6FBF - chains A and B of the 3 polymer chains in the assembly; structure by X-ray diffraction, 2.00 A resolution.

Chain A:
Name: DNA polymerase I, thermostable
Organism: Thermus aquaticus
Notes: EC 2.7.7.7
UniProt: P19821 (DPO1_THEAQ); residues 293-832 here = UniProt positions 293-832
Amino-acid sequence (541 residues; each row starts with the number of its first residue):
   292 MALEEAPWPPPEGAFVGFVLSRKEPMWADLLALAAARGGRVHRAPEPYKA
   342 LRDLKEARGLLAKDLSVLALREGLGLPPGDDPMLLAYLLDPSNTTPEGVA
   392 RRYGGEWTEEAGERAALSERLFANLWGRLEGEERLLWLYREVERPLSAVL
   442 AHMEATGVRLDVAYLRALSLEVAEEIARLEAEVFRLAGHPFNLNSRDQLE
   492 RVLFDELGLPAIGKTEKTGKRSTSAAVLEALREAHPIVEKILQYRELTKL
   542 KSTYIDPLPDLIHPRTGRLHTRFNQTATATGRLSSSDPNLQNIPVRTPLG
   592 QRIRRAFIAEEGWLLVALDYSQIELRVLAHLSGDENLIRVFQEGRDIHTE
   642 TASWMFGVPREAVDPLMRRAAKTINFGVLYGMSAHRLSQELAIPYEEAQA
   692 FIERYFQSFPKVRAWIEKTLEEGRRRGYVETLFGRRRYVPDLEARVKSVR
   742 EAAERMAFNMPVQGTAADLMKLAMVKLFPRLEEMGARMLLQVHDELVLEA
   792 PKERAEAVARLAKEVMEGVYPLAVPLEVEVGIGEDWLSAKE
Unresolved in the structure: 292-293, 832
Differences from the reference sequence: initiating methionine (292)
Metal / ion sites: Mn2+ site 1: Asp-610, Asp-785 (together with XG4) (shared with DC112(B) of chain B); Mn2+ site 2: Asp-610, Tyr-611, Asp-785 (together with XG4)
Residues lining bound ligands: XG4 (2'-deoxy-5'-O-[(R)-hydroxy{[(R)-hydroxy(phosphonooxy)phosphoryl]amino}phosphoryl]guanosine): Arg-573, Asp-610, Tyr-611, Ser-612, Gln-613, Ile-614, Glu-615, His-639, Arg-659, Arg-660, Lys-663, Thr-664, Phe-667, Tyr-671, Asp-785
Reported in the primary citation:
  - Mn2+ coordination: Asp-610, Tyr-611, Asp-785
  - binding site for the 12-nt DNA strand (chain B): Lys-505, Ser-513, Ser-515
  - binding site for XG4: Arg-660, Lys-663
  - conformationally variable residues (side-chain flip): Arg-660, Lys-663
  - catalytic residues: Lys-663 (citing earlier work)

Chain B:
Molecule: 12-nt DNA strand
Sequence (12 nucleotides; row label = number of the first residue in the row):
   101 GACCAGCAXCGC
Modified / non-standard residues: D4B ([(2R,3S,5R)-5-[4-azanyl-5-[2-(4-ethynylphenyl)ethynyl]-2-oxidanylidene-pyrimidin-1-yl]-3-oxidanyl-oxolan-2-yl]methyl dihydrogen phosphate) at position 109
Metal / ion sites: Mn2+: DC112 (together with XG4) (shared with Asp-610(A), Asp-785(A) of chain A)

Chain A / chain B interface:
Pairs across the interface - 35 pairs, chain A then chain B:
  Arg-487(A) / DC107(B)  hydrogen bond to the phosphate
  Arg-487(A) / DA108(B)  salt bridge to the phosphate
  Lys-505(A) / D4B_109(B)  base contact
  Thr-506(A) / DC107(B)  hydrogen bond to the phosphate
  Thr-506(A) / DA108(B)  phosphate contact
  Glu-507(A) / DC107(B)  phosphate contact
  Lys-508(A) / DG106(B)  phosphate contact
  Lys-508(A) / DC107(B)  hydrogen bond to the phosphate
  Thr-509(A) / DG106(B)  phosphate contact
  Thr-509(A) / DC107(B)  hydrogen bond to the phosphate
  Ser-513(A) / DA108(B)  hydrogen bond to the phosphate
  Thr-514(A) / DA108(B)  hydrogen bond to the phosphate
  Ser-515(A) / DA108(B)  phosphate contact
  Ser-515(A) / D4B_109(B)  phosphate contact
  Ala-516(A) / D4B_109(B)  hydrogen bond to the phosphate
  Arg-536(A) / DA108(B)  hydrogen bond to the phosphate
  Arg-536(A) / D4B_109(B)  salt bridge to the phosphate
  Lys-540(A) / D4B_109(B)  base contact
  Lys-540(A) / DC110(B)  sugar contact
  Leu-541(A) / DC110(B)  sugar contact
  Tyr-545(A) / DC110(B)  sugar contact
  Arg-573(A) / DC112(B)  hydrogen bond to the base
  Asn-583(A) / DC110(B)  hydrogen bond to the base
  Asn-583(A) / DG111(B)  sugar contact
  Ile-584(A) / DG111(B)  sugar contact
  Pro-585(A) / DC110(B)  phosphate contact
  Pro-585(A) / DG111(B)  phosphate contact
  Val-586(A) / DG111(B)  hydrogen bond to the phosphate
  Arg-587(A) / DG111(B)  hydrogen bond to the phosphate
  Arg-595(A) / DG111(B)  phosphate contact
  Arg-595(A) / DC112(B)  salt bridge to the phosphate
  Arg-660(A) / DC112(B)  base contact
  Val-783(A) / DC112(B)  sugar contact
  His-784(A) / DC112(B)  sugar contact
  Asp-785(A) / DC112(B)  phosphate contact
Also at the interface, not in a pair above, chain A (29 interface residues in all): Gly-510, Glu-537, Gln-582, Asp-610

In short:
The interface between chain A and chain B involves 29 residues on one side and 7 on the other; the contacts
include 12 hydrogen bonds and 3 salt bridges. Among the polar pairs are Arg-573(A)/DC112(B),
Asn-583(A)/DC110(B) and Arg-487(A)/DC107(B). The paper reports the catalytic residue Lys-663(A); a binding
site for the 12-nt DNA strand (chain B) at Lys-505(A), Ser-513(A) and Ser-515(A).
Here chain A is DNA polymerase I, thermostable (Thermus aquaticus) and chain B is a 12-nt DNA strand. Entry
6FBF (KlenTaq DNA polymerase processing a modified primer - bearing the modification upstream at the fourth
primer ...) was determined by X-ray diffraction (same publication as 6FBC, 6FBD, 6FBE, 6FBG, 6FBH and 6FBI).
